8CGG - chains U and B of the 5 polymer chains in the assembly; structure by electron microscopy, 2.50 A resolution.

# Chain U (and B)
Molecule: TAR DNA-binding protein 43
Organism: Homo sapiens
Notes: chain B of this document is another copy of the same molecule, construct and numbering; everything in this record applies to it too
UniProt: Q13148 (TADBP_HUMAN); residues 1-414 here = UniProt positions 1-414
Chain sequence (414 residues; each row starts with the number of its first residue):
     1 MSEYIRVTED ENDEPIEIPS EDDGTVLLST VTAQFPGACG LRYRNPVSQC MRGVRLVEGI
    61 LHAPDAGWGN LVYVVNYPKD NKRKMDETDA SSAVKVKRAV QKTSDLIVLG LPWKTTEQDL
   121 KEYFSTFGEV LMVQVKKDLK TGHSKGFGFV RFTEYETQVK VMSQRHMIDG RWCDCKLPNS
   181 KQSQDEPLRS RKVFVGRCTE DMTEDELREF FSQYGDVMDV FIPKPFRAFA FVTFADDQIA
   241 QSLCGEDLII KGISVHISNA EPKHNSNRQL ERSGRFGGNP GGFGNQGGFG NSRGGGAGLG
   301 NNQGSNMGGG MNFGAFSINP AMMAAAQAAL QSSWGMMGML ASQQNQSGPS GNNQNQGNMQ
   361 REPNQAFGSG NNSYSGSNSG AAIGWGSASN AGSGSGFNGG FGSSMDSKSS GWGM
Disordered / not traced: 1-280, 361-414
Curated features (UniProtKB/Swiss-Prot):
  - motif: K82 to R98 (Nuclear localization signal), I239 to I250 (Nuclear export signal)
  - modified residue: S183 (Phosphoserine), S292 (Phosphoserine), R293 (Omega-N-methylarginine)
  - cross-link (Glycyl lysine isopeptide (Lys-Gly)): K79 (interchain with G-Cter in SUMO2), K84 (interchain with G-Cter in SUMO2), K95 (interchain with G-Cter in SUMO2), K102 (interchain with G-Cter in SUMO2), K181 (interchain with G-Cter in SUMO2), K263 (interchain with G-Cter in SUMO2)
  - natural variant: D169 (D169G: In ALS10), N267 (N267S: In ALS10), G287 (G287S: In ALS10), G290 (G290A: In ALS10), G294 (G294A: In ALS10; G294V: In ALS10), G295 (G295R: In ALS10; G295S: In ALS10), G298 (G298S: In ALS10), A315 (A315T: In ALS10), A321 (A321V: In ALS10), Q331 (Q331K: In ALS10), S332 (S332N: In ALS10), G335 (G335D: In ALS10), 9 further natural variant entries in UniProt
  - mutagenesis: S48 (S48E: Complete loss of self-oligomerization), T103 to S183 (Loss of RNA-binding and reduced interaction with PPIA/CYPA), L106 to C175 (Completely abolishes RNA binding), L106 to L111 (Completely abolishes RNA binding), F147 to F149 (Highly reduces binding to RNA and DNA), V193 to I257 (Alters but does not abolish RNA binding)
Reported in the primary citation:
  - post-translational modification sites: R293

# How chain U and chain B interact
Residue-residue contacts - 199 pairs, chain U then chain B:
  G282(U) - G282(B)
  F283(U) - G282(B)  hydrogen bond (backbone-backbone)
  F283(U) - F283(B)
  F283(U) - G284(B)  hydrogen bond (backbone-backbone)
  F283(U) - M336(B)  hydrophobic
  G284(U) - G284(B)
  G284(U) - Q303(B)  hydrogen bond (backbone-side chain)
  N285(U) - G281(B)
  N285(U) - G282(B)
  N285(U) - F283(B)
  N285(U) - G284(B)  hydrogen bond (side chain-backbone)
  N285(U) - N285(B)  hydrogen bond (side chain-backbone)
  Q286(U) - N285(B)  hydrogen bond (backbone-backbone)
  Q286(U) - Q286(B)  hydrogen bond
  Q286(U) - G287(B)  hydrogen bond (backbone-backbone)
  Q286(U) - N301(B)
  Q286(U) - Q303(B)
  G287(U) - N301(B)  hydrogen bond (backbone-side chain)
  G288(U) - G288(B)
  F289(U) - G288(B)
  F289(U) - F289(B)
  F289(U) - G290(B)  hydrogen bond (backbone-backbone)
  F289(U) - G300(B)
  F289(U) - N301(B)
  G290(U) - G290(B)
  G290(U) - G294(B)
  G290(U) - G295(B)  hydrogen bond (backbone-backbone)
  N291(U) - G288(B)  hydrogen bond (side chain-backbone)
  N291(U) - F289(B)
  N291(U) - G290(B)  hydrogen bond (side chain-backbone)
  N291(U) - N291(B)  hydrogen bond (side chain-backbone)
  S292(U) - N291(B)  hydrogen bond (backbone-backbone)
  S292(U) - S292(B)
  R293(U) - S292(B)
  R293(U) - R293(B)  hydrogen bond (backbone-backbone)
  G294(U) - R293(B)  hydrogen bond (backbone-backbone)
  G294(U) - G295(B)
  G296(U) - G296(B)
  G296(U) - A297(B)
  A297(U) - A297(B)
  G298(U) - A297(B)  hydrogen bond (backbone-backbone)
  G298(U) - G298(B)
  G298(U) - L299(B)  hydrogen bond (backbone-backbone)
  L299(U) - L299(B)
  G300(U) - L299(B)  hydrogen bond (backbone-backbone)
  G300(U) - G300(B)
  G300(U) - N301(B)  hydrogen bond (backbone-backbone)
  N301(U) - N301(B)  hydrogen bond (backbone-backbone)
  N301(U) - N302(B)  hydrogen bond (backbone-backbone)
  N302(U) - N302(B)  hydrogen bond
  Q303(U) - N302(B)  hydrogen bond (backbone-backbone)
  Q303(U) - Q303(B)  hydrogen bond
  Q303(U) - G304(B)  hydrogen bond (backbone-backbone)
  Q303(U) - W334(B)  hydrogen bond
  G304(U) - G304(B)
  G304(U) - S332(B)
  G304(U) - S333(B)
  S305(U) - N302(B)
  S305(U) - S305(B)
  N306(U) - S305(B)  hydrogen bond (backbone-backbone)
  N306(U) - N306(B)  hydrogen bond
  N306(U) - M307(B)  hydrogen bond (backbone-backbone)
  N306(U) - Q331(B)  hydrogen bond (side chain-backbone)
  N306(U) - S332(B)
  M307(U) - M307(B)
  G308(U) - M307(B)  hydrogen bond (backbone-backbone)
  G308(U) - G308(B)
  G308(U) - G309(B)  hydrogen bond (backbone-backbone)
  G309(U) - G309(B)  hydrogen bond (backbone-backbone)
  G309(U) - G310(B)
  G309(U) - A326(B)
  G310(U) - G309(B)
  G310(U) - G310(B)  hydrogen bond (backbone-backbone)
  G310(U) - M311(B)  hydrogen bond (backbone-backbone)
  M311(U) - M307(B)
  M311(U) - M311(B)
  N312(U) - M311(B)  hydrogen bond (backbone-backbone)
  N312(U) - N312(B)  hydrogen bond
  N312(U) - F313(B)  hydrogen bond (backbone-backbone)
  N312(U) - M323(B)  hydrogen bond (side chain-backbone)
  F313(U) - L299(B)  hydrophobic
  F313(U) - F313(B)
  G314(U) - F313(B)  hydrogen bond (backbone-backbone)
  G314(U) - G314(B)
  G314(U) - A315(B)  hydrogen bond (backbone-backbone)
  G314(U) - S317(B)
  G314(U) - M322(B)
  A315(U) - A315(B)
  F316(U) - G296(B)
  F316(U) - A315(B)  hydrogen bond (backbone-backbone)
  F316(U) - F316(B)  hydrogen bond (backbone-backbone)
  F316(U) - S317(B)
  S317(U) - F316(B)
  S317(U) - S317(B)
  S317(U) - I318(B)  hydrogen bond (backbone-backbone)
  I318(U) - I318(B)
  N319(U) - I318(B)  hydrogen bond (backbone-backbone)
  N319(U) - N319(B)  hydrogen bond
  P320(U) - I318(B)
  P320(U) - N319(B)
  P320(U) - P320(B)
  P320(U) - A321(B)  hydrogen bond (backbone-backbone)
  A321(U) - A321(B)
  M322(U) - A321(B)  hydrogen bond (backbone-backbone)
  M322(U) - M322(B)
  M322(U) - M323(B)  hydrogen bond (backbone-backbone)
  M323(U) - M323(B)
  A324(U) - M323(B)  hydrogen bond (backbone-backbone)
  A324(U) - A324(B)
  A324(U) - A325(B)  hydrogen bond (backbone-backbone)
  A325(U) - A325(B)
  A326(U) - A325(B)  hydrogen bond (backbone-backbone)
  A326(U) - A326(B)
  A326(U) - Q327(B)  hydrogen bond (backbone-backbone)
  Q327(U) - Q327(B)  hydrogen bond
  A328(U) - Q327(B)  hydrogen bond (backbone-backbone)
  A328(U) - A328(B)
  A328(U) - A329(B)  hydrogen bond (backbone-backbone)
  A329(U) - A329(B)
  L330(U) - A329(B)  hydrogen bond (backbone-backbone)
  L330(U) - L330(B)
  L330(U) - Q331(B)  hydrogen bond (backbone-backbone)
  Q331(U) - Q331(B)  hydrogen bond
  S332(U) - Q331(B)  hydrogen bond (backbone-backbone)
  S332(U) - S332(B)
  S332(U) - S333(B)
  S333(U) - S333(B)
  W334(U) - S333(B)  hydrogen bond (backbone-backbone)
  W334(U) - W334(B)
  W334(U) - G335(B)  hydrogen bond (backbone-backbone)
  G335(U) - G335(B)
  M336(U) - G335(B)  hydrogen bond (backbone-backbone)
  M336(U) - M336(B)  hydrophobic
  M336(U) - M337(B)  hydrogen bond (backbone-backbone)
  M337(U) - M337(B)
  G338(U) - G338(B)
  G338(U) - L340(B)
  M339(U) - G338(B)  hydrogen bond (backbone-backbone)
  M339(U) - M339(B)  hydrogen bond (backbone-backbone)
  M339(U) - L340(B)
  L340(U) - M339(B)  hydrogen bond (backbone-backbone)
  L340(U) - L340(B)  hydrophobic
  L340(U) - A341(B)  hydrogen bond (backbone-backbone)
  A341(U) - A341(B)
  S342(U) - M339(B)  hydrogen bond (side chain-backbone)
  S342(U) - L340(B)
  S342(U) - A341(B)
  S342(U) - S342(B)
  Q343(U) - S342(B)
  Q343(U) - Q343(B)
  Q343(U) - Q344(B)  hydrogen bond (backbone-backbone)
  Q344(U) - Q331(B)
  Q344(U) - Q344(B)  hydrogen bond
  N345(U) - Q331(B)  hydrogen bond (backbone-side chain)
  N345(U) - Q344(B)  hydrogen bond (backbone-backbone)
  N345(U) - N345(B)
  N345(U) - Q346(B)  hydrogen bond (backbone-backbone)
  Q346(U) - A329(B)
  Q346(U) - L330(B)
  Q346(U) - Q331(B)
  Q346(U) - Q346(B)  hydrogen bond
  S347(U) - Q346(B)  hydrogen bond (backbone-backbone)
  S347(U) - S347(B)
  S347(U) - G348(B)  hydrogen bond (backbone-backbone)
  P349(U) - Q327(B)
  P349(U) - P349(B)
  S350(U) - P349(B)  hydrogen bond (backbone-backbone)
  S350(U) - S350(B)
  S350(U) - G351(B)
  G351(U) - G351(B)
  N352(U) - Q327(B)
  N352(U) - P349(B)  hydrogen bond (side chain-backbone)
  N352(U) - S350(B)
  N352(U) - G351(B)  hydrogen bond (side chain-backbone)
  N352(U) - N352(B)  hydrogen bond (side chain-backbone)
  N353(U) - N352(B)  hydrogen bond (backbone-backbone)
  N353(U) - N353(B)
  N353(U) - Q354(B)  hydrogen bond (backbone-backbone)
  Q354(U) - A325(B)
  Q354(U) - A326(B)  hydrogen bond (side chain-backbone)
  Q354(U) - Q327(B)
  Q354(U) - Q354(B)  hydrogen bond
  N355(U) - Q354(B)  hydrogen bond (backbone-backbone)
  N355(U) - N355(B)
  N355(U) - Q356(B)  hydrogen bond (backbone-backbone)
  Q356(U) - M323(B)
  Q356(U) - A324(B)  hydrogen bond (side chain-backbone)
  Q356(U) - Q356(B)  hydrogen bond
  G357(U) - M323(B)
  G357(U) - Q356(B)  hydrogen bond (backbone-backbone)
  G357(U) - G357(B)
  G357(U) - N358(B)
  N358(U) - N358(B)  hydrogen bond (backbone-side chain)
  N358(U) - M359(B)  hydrogen bond (backbone-backbone)
  M359(U) - M322(B)
  M359(U) - M323(B)  hydrophobic
  M359(U) - M359(B)
  Q360(U) - M359(B)  hydrogen bond (backbone-backbone)
  Q360(U) - Q360(B)
Other interface residues (no listed pair), chain U (80 interface residues in all): G281, G295, G348

# Overview
The chain U/chain B interface involves 80 residues from each chain, with 95 hydrogen bonds. Polar contacts
include G284(U)-Q303(B), N285(U)-G284(B) and N285(U)-N285(B). From UniProt: 15 mutagenesis sites on chain U.
From the paper: a modification site at R293(U).
Both chains are TAR DNA-binding protein 43 (Homo sapiens). Entry 8CGG (Structure of TDP-43 amyloid filament
from type A FTLD-TDP (variant 2)) was determined by electron microscopy (same publication as 8CG3 and 8CGH).
